Entry 9BH1 (electron microscopy, 3.10 A resolution); this record covers chain A.

# Chain A
Molecule: Glutamate transporter homolog
From: Pyrococcus horikoshii
Reference sequence: O59010 (GLT_PYRHO); residue numbers follow UniProt; this construct covers 1-417
Chain sequence (422 residues; numbered 1 to 422; the number before each row is that of its first residue):
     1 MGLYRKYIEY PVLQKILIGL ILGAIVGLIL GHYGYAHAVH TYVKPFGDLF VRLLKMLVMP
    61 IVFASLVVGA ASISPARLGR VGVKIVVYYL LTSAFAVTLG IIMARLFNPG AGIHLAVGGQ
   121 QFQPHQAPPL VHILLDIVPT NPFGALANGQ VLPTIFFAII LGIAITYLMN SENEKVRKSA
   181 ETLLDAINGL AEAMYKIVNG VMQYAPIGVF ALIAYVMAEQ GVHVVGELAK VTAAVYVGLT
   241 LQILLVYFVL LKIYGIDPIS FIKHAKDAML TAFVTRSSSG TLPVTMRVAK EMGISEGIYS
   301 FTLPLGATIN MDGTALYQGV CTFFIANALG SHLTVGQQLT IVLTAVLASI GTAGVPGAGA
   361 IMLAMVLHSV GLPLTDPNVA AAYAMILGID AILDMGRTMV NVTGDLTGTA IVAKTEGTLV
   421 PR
Disordered / not traced: 1, 110-127, 415-422
Differences from the reference sequence: conflict H37 (Asp in O59010), H40 (Lys in O59010), H125 (Lys in O59010), H132 (Lys in O59010), H223 (Lys in O59010), H264 (Lys in O59010), H368 (Glu in O59010); expression tag (418-422)
What the authors report for this chain:
  - conformationally variable residues (side-chain flip): M311

# Summary
The paper reports conformational variability at M311.
Chain A is Glutamate transporter homolog (Pyrococcus horikoshii); the structure, Apo GltPh, intermediate
outward-facing state, was determined by electron microscopy, deposited together with 9BGY, 9BGZ, 9BH0 and
9BH2.
